Entry 6MLM (electron microscopy, 3.50 A resolution); this record covers chains A and D of the 12 polymer chains in the assembly.

# Chain A
Name: Hemagglutinin HA1 chain
Organism: Influenza A virus (A/New York/107/2003(H7N2))
UniProt: B2LVD7 (B2LVD7_9INFA); the construct lacks a stretch of the UniProt sequence and is renumbered around it, so the offset changes along the chain: 9-158 = UniProt 1-150; 160-170 = UniProt 151-161; 171-236 = UniProt 164-229; 245-270 = UniProt 230-255; 3 more segments
Chain sequence (328 residues; row label = number of the first residue in the row; note: 12 numbers in that range are skipped by the numbering (no residue carries them; nothing is unmodelled there); a row labelled like 170A-170B holds insertion residues (170A, then the next letters in order)):
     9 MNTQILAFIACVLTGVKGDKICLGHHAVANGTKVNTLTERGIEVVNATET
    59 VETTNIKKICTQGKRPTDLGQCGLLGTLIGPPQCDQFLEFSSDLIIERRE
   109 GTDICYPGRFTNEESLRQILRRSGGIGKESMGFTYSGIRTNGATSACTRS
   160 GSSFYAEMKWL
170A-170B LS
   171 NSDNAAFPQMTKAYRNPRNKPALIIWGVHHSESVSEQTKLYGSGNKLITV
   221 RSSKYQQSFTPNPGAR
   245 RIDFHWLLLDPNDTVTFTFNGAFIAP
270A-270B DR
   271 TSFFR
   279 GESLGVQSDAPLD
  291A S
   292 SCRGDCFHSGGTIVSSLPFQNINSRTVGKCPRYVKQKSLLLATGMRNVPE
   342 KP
Not modelled in the structure: 9-25
Disulfide bonds: Cys68-Cys293, Cys80-Cys92, Cys113-Cys155, Cys297-Cys321
Covalently attached groups: N-acetylglucosamine (NAG) linked to Asn54, Asn256

# Chain D
Name: Hemagglutinin HA2 chain
Organism: Influenza A virus
UniProt: B2LVD7 (B2LVD7_9INFA); residues -2 to 221 here correspond to UniProt positions 329-552 (UniProt number = residue number + 331)
Chain sequence (224 residues; numbered -2 to 221; the number before each row is that of its first residue; numbers below 1 keep their minus sign (Lys-2 is residue -2)):
    -2 KPRGLFGAIAGFIENGWEGLINGWYGFRHQNAQGEGTAADYKSTQSAIDQ
    48 ITGKLNRLIGKTNQQFELIDNEFNEIEQQIGNVINWTRDAMTEIWSYNAE
    98 LLVAMENQHTIDLADSEMSKLYERVKKQLRENAEEDGTGCFEIFHKCDDQ
   148 CMESIRNNTYDHTQYRTESLQNRIQIDPVKLSSGYKDIILWFSFGASCFL
   198 LLAIAMGLVFICIKNGNMQCTICI
Not modelled in the structure: -2 to 6, 175-221
Disulfide bonds: Cys144-Cys148
Covalently attached groups: N-acetylglucosamine (NAG) linked to Asn82

# Interface between chain A and chain D
Pairs across the interface - 6 pairs, chain A then chain D:
  Thr44(A) with Arg54(D), hydrogen bond (backbone-side chain)
  Leu45(A) with Lys51(D); Arg54(D), hydrogen bond (backbone-side chain)
  Thr46(A) with Arg54(D), hydrogen bond (backbone-side chain)
  Glu47(A) with Arg54(D)
  Arg48(A) with Arg54(D)
Other interface residues (no listed pair), chain D (4 interface residues in all): Gln47, His106

# Summary
The interface between chain A and chain D involves 5 residues on one side and 4 on the other, with 3 hydrogen
bonds. Among the polar pairs are Thr44(A)-Arg54(D), Leu45(A)-Arg54(D) and Thr46(A)-Arg54(D). Covalently linked
N-acetylglucosamine: at Asn54(A) and Asn256(A). N-acetylglucosamine is covalently linked to Asn82(D).
Chain A is Hemagglutinin HA1 chain (Influenza A virus (A/New York/107/2003(H7N2))) and chain D is
Hemagglutinin HA2 chain (Influenza A virus); the structure, H7 HA0 in complex with Fv from H7.5 IgG, was
determined by electron microscopy.
